Entry 6IJL (X-ray diffraction, 2.35 A resolution); this record covers chain A.

[Chain A]
Molecule: Histone-lysine N-methyltransferase SMYD3
Source organism: Homo sapiens
Notes: EC 2.1.1.43
UniProtKB: Q9H7B4 (SMYD3_HUMAN); residue numbers follow UniProt; this construct covers 1-428
Chain sequence (428 residues; row label = number of the first residue in the row):
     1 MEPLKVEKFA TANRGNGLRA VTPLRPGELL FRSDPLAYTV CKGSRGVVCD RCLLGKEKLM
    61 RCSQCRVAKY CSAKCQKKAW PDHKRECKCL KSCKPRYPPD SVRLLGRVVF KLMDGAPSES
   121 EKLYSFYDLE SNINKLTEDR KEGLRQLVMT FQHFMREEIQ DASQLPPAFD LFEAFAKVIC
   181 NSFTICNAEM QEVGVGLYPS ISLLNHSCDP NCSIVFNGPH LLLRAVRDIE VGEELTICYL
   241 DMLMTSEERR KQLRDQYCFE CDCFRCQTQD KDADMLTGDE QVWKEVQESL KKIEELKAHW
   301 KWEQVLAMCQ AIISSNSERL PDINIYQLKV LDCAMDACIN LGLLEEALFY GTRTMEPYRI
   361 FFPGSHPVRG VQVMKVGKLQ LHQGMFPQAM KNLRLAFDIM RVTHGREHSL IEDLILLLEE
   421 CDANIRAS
Unresolved in the structure: 1-2, 426-428
Differences from the reference sequence: engineered mutation Asn-13 (Lys in Q9H7B4), Arg-140 (Lys in Q9H7B4)
Bound ions: Zn2+ site 1: Cys-49, Cys-52, Cys-75; Zn2+ site 2: Cys-62, Cys-65, His-83, Cys-87; Zn2+ site 3: Cys-208, Cys-261, Cys-263, Cys-266
Ligand contacts:
  - A8U (propyl (2R)-4-[2-[4-(1-azanylcyclopropyl)phenyl]quinolin-7-yl]carbonyl-2-methyl-piperazine-1-carboxylate): Cys-180, Asn-181, Ser-182, Phe-183, Thr-184, Cys-186, Met-190, Ser-202, Ile-214, Phe-216, Ile-237, Cys-238, Tyr-239, Asp-241, Leu-243, Tyr-257, Asp-332, Tyr-358, Phe-362, Val-368
  - S-adenosylmethionine (SAM): Asn-13, Arg-14, Gly-15, Asn-16, Gly-17, Tyr-124, Glu-130, Asn-132, Cys-180, Asn-181, Ser-202, Leu-203, Leu-204, Asn-205, His-206, Tyr-239, Tyr-257, Cys-258, Phe-259, Glu-260
UniProt features mapped onto this chain:
  - zinc finger: Cys-49 to Cys-87 (MYND-type)
  - binding site (S-adenosyl-L-methionine): Arg-14 to Asn-16, Tyr-124, Asn-132, Asn-181, Asn-205, His-206, Tyr-239, Phe-259
  - binding site (Zn(2+)): Cys-49, Cys-52, Cys-62, Cys-65, Cys-71, Cys-75, His-83, Cys-87
  - modified residue: Met-1 (N-acetylmethionine), Thr-22 (Phosphothreonine)
From the paper describing this entry:
  - binding site for A8U: Cys-186, Asp-332, Tyr-358

[In short]
Chain A binds compound A8U and S-adenosylmethionine. The Zn2+ site 1 is built by Cys-49, Cys-52 and Cys-75.
Cys-62, Cys-65, His-83 and Cys-87 coordinate Zn2+ site 2. From UniProt: 10 S-adenosyl-L-methionine-binding
residues and 8 Zn2+-binding residues. From the paper: a binding site for A8U at Cys-186, Asp-332 and Tyr-358.
Chain A is Histone-lysine N-methyltransferase SMYD3 (Homo sapiens); the structure, Crystal structure of SmyD3
in complex with covalent inhibitor 5, was determined by X-ray diffraction.
